PDB entry 4M6D | X-ray diffraction, 2.68 A resolution | chains A and B

[Chain A]
Molecule: Lysozyme C
Organism: Gallus gallus
Notes: EC 3.2.1.17
UniProtKB: P00698 (LYSC_CHICK); residues 1-129 here correspond to UniProt positions 19-147 (UniProt number = residue number + 18)
Chain sequence (129 residues; row label = number of the first residue in the row):
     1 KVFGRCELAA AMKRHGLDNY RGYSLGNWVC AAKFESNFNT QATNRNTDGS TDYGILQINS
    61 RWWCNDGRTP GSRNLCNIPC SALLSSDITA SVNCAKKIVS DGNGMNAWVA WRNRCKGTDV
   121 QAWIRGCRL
Disulfides: Cys6-Cys127, Cys30-Cys115, Cys64-Cys80, Cys76-Cys94
UniProt features mapped onto this chain:
  - active site: Glu35, Asp52
  - binding site (substrate): Asp101

[Chain B]
Molecule: aptamer
Sequence (45 nucleotides; numbered 8 to 52; the number before each row is that of its first residue):
     8 GGGCGGCUAA AGAGUGCAGA GUUACUUAGU UCACUGCAGA CGCCC
Unresolved in the structure: 8-9, 51-52

[Chain A / chain B interface]
Pairs across the interface (16; chain A residue first):
  Lys1(A) with U30(B), phosphate contact; A31(B), salt bridge to the phosphate
  Arg5(A) with A35(B), salt bridge to the phosphate
  Cys6(A) with A35(B), base contact
  Glu7(A) with U30(B), hydrogen bond to the sugar; U33(B), base contact; A35(B), base contact
  Ala10(A) with U30(B), base contact; A35(B), base contact
  Gly126(A) with A35(B), base contact; G36(B), phosphate contact
  Cys127(A) with A35(B), base contact
  Arg128(A) with G28(B), hydrogen bond to the base; U30(B), hydrogen bond to the base; A35(B), hydrogen bond to the base; G36(B), hydrogen bond to the base
Other interface residues (no listed pair), chain A (10 interface residues in all): Phe3, Arg14
Other interface residues (no listed pair), chain B (7 interface residues in all): C39

[In short]
The interface between chain A and chain B involves 10 residues on one side and 7 on the other, with 5 hydrogen
bonds and 2 salt bridges. Polar pairs include Arg128(A)-G28(B), Arg128(A)-U30(B) and Arg128(A)-A35(B).
Chain A is Lysozyme C (Gallus gallus) and chain B is aptamer; the structure, Crystal structure of the aptamer
minF-lysozyme complex, was determined by X-ray diffraction.
